Entry 7O17 (electron microscopy, 4.50 A resolution (low resolution: residue-level contacts below are approximate; hydrogen-bond / salt-bridge calls are withheld)); this record covers chains B and C of the 5 polymer chains in the assembly.

Chain B (and C):
Molecule: Probable ABC transporter ATP-binding protein NosF
Source organism: Pseudomonas stutzeri
Notes: chain C of this document is another copy of the same molecule, construct and numbering; everything in this record applies to it too
UniProt: P19844 (NOSF_PSEST); residue numbers follow UniProt; this construct covers 1-308
Sequence (308 residues; numbered 1 to 308; the number before each row is that of its first residue):
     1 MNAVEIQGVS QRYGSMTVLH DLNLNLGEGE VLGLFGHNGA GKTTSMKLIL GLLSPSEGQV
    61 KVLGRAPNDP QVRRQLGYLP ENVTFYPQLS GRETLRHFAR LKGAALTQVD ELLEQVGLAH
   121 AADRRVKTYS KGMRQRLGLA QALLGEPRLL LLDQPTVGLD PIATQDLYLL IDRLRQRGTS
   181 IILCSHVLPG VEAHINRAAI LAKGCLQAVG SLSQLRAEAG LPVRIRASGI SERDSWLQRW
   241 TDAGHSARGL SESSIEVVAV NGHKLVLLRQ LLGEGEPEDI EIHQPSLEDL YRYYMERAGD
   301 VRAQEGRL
Unresolved in the structure: 1, 300-308
Sequence notes: engineered mutation Q154 (Glu in P19844)
Bound ions: Mg2+: T43, E81 (together with ATP)
Residues lining bound ligands:
  - ATP (adenosine-5'-triphosphate), molecule 1: Y13, V18, H37, N38, G39, A40, G41, K42, T43, T44, E81, Q154, H186
  - ATP, molecule 2: R124, T128, Y129, S130, K131, G132, M133, G158

Chain B / chain C interface:
Contacting residue pairs - 73 pairs, chain B then chain C:
  H37(B) - D160(C)
  N38(B) - S130(C)
  N38(B) - G132(C)
  N38(B) - G158(C)
  N38(B) - L159(C)
  N38(B) - D160(C)
  G39(B) - S130(C)
  E81(B) - K131(C)
  N82(B) - K131(C)
  S130(B) - N38(C)
  K131(B) - E81(C)
  K131(B) - N82(C)
  K131(B) - Q154(C)
  G132(B) - N38(C)
  M133(B) - N38(C)
  R134(B) - N82(C)
  R136(B) - N38(C)
  V157(B) - V157(C)
  G158(B) - N38(C)
  G158(B) - Q154(C)
  L159(B) - N38(C)
  L159(B) - H186(C)
  D160(B) - G36(C)
  D160(B) - H37(C)
  D160(B) - N38(C)
  D160(B) - H186(C)
  D160(B) - Y291(C)
  P161(B) - H186(C)
  P161(B) - L188(C)
  P161(B) - Y291(C)
  P161(B) - R292(C)
  I162(B) - Y291(C)
  I162(B) - R292(C)
  Q165(B) - R292(C)
  H186(B) - G158(C)
  H186(B) - L159(C)
  H186(B) - D160(C)
  H186(B) - P161(C)
  L188(B) - P161(C)
  K264(B) - P277(C)
  K264(B) - E278(C)
  K264(B) - D279(C)
  L265(B) - P277(C)
  L268(B) - P277(C)
  R269(B) - G273(C)
  R269(B) - G275(C)
  R269(B) - E276(C)
  R269(B) - P277(C)
  R269(B) - E278(C)
  L272(B) - L272(C)
  L272(B) - G273(C)
  G273(B) - G273(C)
  E276(B) - R269(C)
  P277(B) - L265(C)
  P277(B) - L268(C)
  P277(B) - R269(C)
  E278(B) - K264(C)
  E278(B) - L265(C)
  E278(B) - L268(C)
  E278(B) - R269(C)
  D279(B) - K264(C)
  D279(B) - Q284(C)
  I280(B) - I282(C)
  E281(B) - I282(C)
  E281(B) - H283(C)
  E281(B) - Q284(C)
  I282(B) - I280(C)
  I282(B) - E281(C)
  Q284(B) - E281(C)
  E288(B) - P161(C)
  Y291(B) - D160(C)
  Y291(B) - P161(C)
  Y291(B) - I162(C)
Interface residues without a listed pair, chain B (38 interface residues in all): G36, R292
Interface residues without a listed pair, chain C (42 interface residues in all): G39, M133, R134, R136, Q165, V223, M295

In short:
38 residues of chain B face 42 of chain C across their interface. Bound to chain B: ATP. The Mg2+ site is
built by T43(B) and E81(B).
Both chains are Probable ABC transporter ATP-binding protein NosF (Pseudomonas stutzeri). Entry 7O17 (ABC
transporter NosDFY E154Q, ATP-bound in lipid nanodisc) was determined by electron microscopy (same publication
as 7O0Y, 7O0Z, 7O10, 7O11, 7O12, 7O13 and 10 further entries).
